Entry 4NQX (X-ray diffraction, 2.00 A resolution); this record covers chains A and B of the 3 polymer chains in the assembly.

Chain A:
Protein: HLA class I histocompatibility antigen, A-1 alpha chain
From: Homo sapiens
UniProtKB: P30443 (1A01_HUMAN); residues 1-284 here correspond to UniProt positions 25-308 (UniProt number = residue number + 24)
Sequence (284 residues; row label = number of the first residue in the row):
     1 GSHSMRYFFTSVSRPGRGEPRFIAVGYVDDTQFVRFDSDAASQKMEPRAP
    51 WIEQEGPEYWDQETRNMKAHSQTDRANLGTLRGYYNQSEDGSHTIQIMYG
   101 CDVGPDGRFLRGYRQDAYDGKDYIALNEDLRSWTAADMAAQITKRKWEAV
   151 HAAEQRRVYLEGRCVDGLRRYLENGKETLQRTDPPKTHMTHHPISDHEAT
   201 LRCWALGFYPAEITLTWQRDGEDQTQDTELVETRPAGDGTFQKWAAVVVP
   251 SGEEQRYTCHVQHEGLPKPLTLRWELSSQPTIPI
Not modelled in the structure: 275-284
Disulfides: Cys203-Cys259

Chain B:
Protein: Beta-2-microglobulin
From: Homo sapiens
UniProtKB: P61769 (B2MG_HUMAN); residues 1-99 here correspond to UniProt positions 21-119 (UniProt number = residue number + 20)
Sequence (100 residues; row label = number of the first residue in the row; numbering starts at 0):
     0 MIQRTPKIQVYSRHPAENGKSNFLNCYVSGFHPSDIEVDLLKNGERIEKV
    50 EHSDLSFSKDWSFYLLYYTEFTPTEKDEYACRVNHVTLSQPKIVKWDRDM
Sequence notes: expression tag (0)
Curated features (UniProtKB/Swiss-Prot):
  - modified residue: Gln2 (Pyrrolidone carboxylic acid)
  - glycosylation: Ile1 (N-linked (Glc) (glycation) isoleucine), Lys19 (N-linked (Glc) (glycation) lysine), Lys41 (N-linked (Glc) (glycation) lysine), Lys48 (N-linked (Glc) (glycation) lysine), Lys58 (N-linked (Glc) (glycation) lysine), Lys91 (N-linked (Glc) (glycation) lysine), Lys94 (N-linked (Glc) (glycation) lysine)

Interface between chain A and chain B:
Pairs across the interface - 57 pairs, chain A then chain B:
  Phe8(A) - Ser55(B)
  Phe8(A) - Phe56(B)
  Phe9(A) - Phe56(B)
  Thr10(A) - Leu54(B)
  Thr10(A) - Phe56(B)
  Thr10(A) - Phe62(B)
  Val12(A) - Ser33(B)
  Ile23(A) - Leu54(B)
  Val25(A) - Asp53(B)
  Val25(A) - Leu54(B)
  Val25(A) - Ser55(B)
  Tyr27(A) - Ser55(B)
  Tyr27(A) - Tyr63(B)  hydrogen bond
  Gln32(A) - Asp53(B)  hydrogen bond
  Arg35(A) - Asp53(B)  salt bridge
  Arg48(A) - Asp53(B)  salt bridge
  Gln96(A) - His31(B)  hydrogen bond
  Gln96(A) - Phe56(B)
  Gln96(A) - Trp60(B)  hydrogen bond (side chain-backbone)
  Gln96(A) - Phe62(B)
  Ile97(A) - Phe56(B)
  Met98(A) - Lys58(B)
  Tyr113(A) - Lys58(B)
  Gln115(A) - Trp60(B)
  Asp116(A) - Trp60(B)
  Ala117(A) - Trp60(B)  hydrophobic
  Asp119(A) - Met0(B)
  Asp119(A) - His31(B)
  Gly120(A) - His31(B)  hydrogen bond (backbone-side chain)
  Gly120(A) - Trp60(B)
  Lys121(A) - Ile1(B)
  Asp122(A) - Trp60(B)  hydrogen bond
  Thr190(A) - Asp98(B)  hydrogen bond
  Arg202(A) - Asp98(B)  salt bridge
  Arg202(A) - Met99(B)  hydrogen bond (side chain-backbone)
  Trp204(A) - Asp98(B)  hydrogen bond
  Trp204(A) - Met99(B)  hydrophobic
  Val231(A) - Gln8(B)
  Glu232(A) - Lys6(B)  salt bridge
  Glu232(A) - Gln8(B)  hydrogen bond (backbone-side chain)
  Glu232(A) - Tyr26(B)
  Glu232(A) - Ser28(B)  hydrogen bond
  Arg234(A) - Gln8(B)  hydrogen bond
  Arg234(A) - Tyr10(B)
  Arg234(A) - Met99(B)  hydrogen bond
  Pro235(A) - Tyr10(B)  hydrogen bond (backbone-side chain)
  Pro235(A) - Asn24(B)
  Pro235(A) - Tyr26(B)
  Ala236(A) - Arg12(B)
  Ala236(A) - Asn24(B)  hydrogen bond (backbone-side chain)
  Gly237(A) - Arg12(B)  hydrogen bond (backbone-side chain)
  Gly237(A) - Leu65(B)
  Asp238(A) - His13(B)  salt bridge
  Gln242(A) - Tyr10(B)
  Gln242(A) - Ser11(B)  hydrogen bond (side chain-backbone)
  Gln242(A) - Arg12(B)  hydrogen bond (side chain-backbone)
  Trp244(A) - Met99(B)  hydrogen bond
Other interface residues (no listed pair), chain A (37 interface residues in all): Arg6, Thr94, Leu206, Thr233
Other interface residues (no listed pair), chain B (26 interface residues in all): Pro14, Asp59

In short:
37 residues of chain A and 26 residues of chain B are in contact, with 19 hydrogen bonds and 5 salt bridges.
Among the polar pairs are Arg35(A)-Asp53(B), Arg48(A)-Asp53(B) and Arg202(A)-Asp98(B).
Chain A is HLA class I histocompatibility antigen, A-1 alpha chain and chain B is Beta-2-microglobulin, both
from Homo sapiens; the structure, Crystal Structure of HLA A*0101 in complex with NP44-S7N, an 9-mer influenza
epitope, was determined by X-ray diffraction (same publication as 4NQV).
